3LAJ - chains A and L of the 12 polymer chains in the assembly; structure by X-ray diffraction, 2.31 A resolution.

Chain A:
Molecule: Arginine repressor
From: Mycobacterium tuberculosis
UniProtKB: P0A4Y8 (ARGR_MYCTU); residues 1-170 here = UniProt positions 1-170
Amino-acid sequence (170 residues; numbered 1 to 170; the number before each row is that of its first residue):
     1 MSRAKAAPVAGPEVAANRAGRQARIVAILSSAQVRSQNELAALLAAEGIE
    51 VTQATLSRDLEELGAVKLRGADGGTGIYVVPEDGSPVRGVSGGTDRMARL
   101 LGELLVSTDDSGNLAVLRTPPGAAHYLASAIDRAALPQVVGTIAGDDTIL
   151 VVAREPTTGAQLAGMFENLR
Unresolved in the structure: 1-14, 83-89
Residues lining bound ligands:
  - arginine (ARG), molecule 1: Pro-121, Gly-122, Asp-146
  - arginine (ARG), molecule 2: His-125, Ala-128, Ser-129, Asp-132, Thr-142, Ile-143, Ala-144
  - arginine (ARG), molecule 3: Gly-145, Asp-146, Asp-147, Thr-148

Chain L:
Molecule: 16-nt DNA strand
Notes: fragment: ARG box DNA segment, strand H
Sequence (16 nucleotides; each row starts with the number of its first residue):
     1 TTGCATCGTTATGCAA

Chain A / chain L interface:
Contacting residue pairs (14; chain A residue first):
  Arg-35(A) with DT10(L), phosphate contact
  Ser-36(A) with DT10(L), phosphate contact
  Gln-37(A) with DT10(L), hydrogen bond to the phosphate; DA11(L), hydrogen bond to the phosphate
  Gln-53(A) with DT10(L), base contact; DA11(L), hydrogen bond to the base
  Ala-54(A) with DT12(L), base contact
  Ser-57(A) with DA11(L), hydrogen bond to the phosphate; DT12(L), base contact
  Arg-58(A) with DT12(L), base contact; DG13(L), hydrogen bond to the base
  Lys-67(A) with DT9(L), hydrogen bond to the phosphate; DT10(L), salt bridge to the phosphate
  Tyr-78(A) with DT10(L), hydrogen bond to the phosphate
Other interface residues (no listed pair), chain A (10 interface residues in all): Asn-38
Other interface residues (no listed pair), chain L (6 interface residues in all): DC14

Summary:
Chain A and chain L form an interface of 10 and 6 residues respectively, with 7 hydrogen bonds and 1 salt
bridge. Polar pairs include Gln-53(A)/DA11(L), Arg-58(A)/DG13(L) and Gln-37(A)/DT10(L). Bound to chain A: 3
copies of arginine.
Chain A is Arginine repressor (Mycobacterium tuberculosis) and chain L is a 16-nt DNA strand; the structure,
The Structure of the Intermediate Complex of the Arginine Repressor from Mycobacterium tuberculosis Bound to
its ..., was determined by X-ray diffraction, deposited together with 3LAP.
